Entry 2Y5T (X-ray diffraction, 2.20 A resolution); this record covers chains A and E of the 5 polymer chains in the assembly.

== Chain A ==
Name: CIIC1 fab fragment heavy chain
Organism: Mus musculus
Notes: antibody fragment or engineered binder
Amino-acid sequence (232 residues; row label = number of the first residue in the row):
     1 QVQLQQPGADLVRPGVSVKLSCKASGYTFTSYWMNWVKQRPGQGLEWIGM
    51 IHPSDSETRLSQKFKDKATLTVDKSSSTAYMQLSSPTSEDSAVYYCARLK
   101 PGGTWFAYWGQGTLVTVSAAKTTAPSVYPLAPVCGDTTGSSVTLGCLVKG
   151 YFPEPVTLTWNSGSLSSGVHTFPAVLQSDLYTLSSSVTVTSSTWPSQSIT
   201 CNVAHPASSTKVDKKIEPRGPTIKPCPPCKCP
Disordered / not traced: 223-232
Disulfide bonds: Cys22-Cys96, Cys146-Cys201

== Chain E ==
Name: C1
Notes: fragment: c1-epitope
Amino-acid sequence (34 residues; each row starts with the number of its first residue):
     1 GPPGPPGPPGPPGPPGARGLTGRPGDAGPPGPPG
Disordered / not traced: 1-5, 32-34
Modified / non-standard residues: Pro3, Pro6, Pro9, Pro12, Pro15, Pro24, Pro30, Pro33 (4-hydroxyproline; HYP)

== How chain A and chain E interact ==
Residue-residue contacts - 18 pairs, chain A then chain E:
  Ser31(A) with Ala17(E)
  Tyr32(A) with Pro14(E); Pro15(E), hydrogen bond (side chain-backbone); Gly16(E); Ala17(E)
  Trp33(A) with Ala17(E); Arg18(E), hydrogen bond (side chain-backbone); Leu20(E), hydrophobic
  Met50(A) with Thr21(E)
  His52(A) with Ala17(E)
  Glu57(A) with Leu20(E)
  Arg59(A) with Thr21(E); Gly22(E)
  Leu99(A) with Arg18(E)
  Pro101(A) with Pro15(E)
  Gly102(A) with Pro15(E); Gly16(E), hydrogen bond (backbone-backbone)
  Thr104(A) with Arg18(E)
Also at the interface, not in a pair above, chain A (12 interface residues in all): Gly103
Also at the interface, not in a pair above, chain E (10 interface residues in all): Gly19, Pro24

== Overview ==
Chain A and chain E form an interface of 12 and 10 residues respectively, with 3 hydrogen bonds. Among the
polar pairs are Tyr32(A)-Pro15(E), Trp33(A)-Arg18(E) and Gly102(A)-Gly16(E).
Here chain A is CIIC1 fab fragment heavy chain (Mus musculus) and chain E is C1. Entry 2Y5T (Crystal structure
of the pathogenic autoantibody CIIC1 in complex with the triple-helical C1 peptide) was determined by X-ray
diffraction.
